PDB entry 7Z4F | electron microscopy, 4.20 A resolution (low resolution: residue-level contacts below are approximate; hydrogen-bond / salt-bridge calls are withheld) | chains B and C of the 11 polymer chains in the assembly

[Chain B (and C)]
Name: Putative structural protein
Source organism: Escherichia phage vB_EcoP_SU10
Notes: chain C of this document is another copy of the same molecule, construct and numbering; everything in this record applies to it too
Reference sequence: A0A0B4N235 (A0A0B4N235_9CAUD); residue numbers follow UniProt; this construct covers 1-267
Sequence (267 residues; numbered 1 to 267; the number before each row is that of its first residue):
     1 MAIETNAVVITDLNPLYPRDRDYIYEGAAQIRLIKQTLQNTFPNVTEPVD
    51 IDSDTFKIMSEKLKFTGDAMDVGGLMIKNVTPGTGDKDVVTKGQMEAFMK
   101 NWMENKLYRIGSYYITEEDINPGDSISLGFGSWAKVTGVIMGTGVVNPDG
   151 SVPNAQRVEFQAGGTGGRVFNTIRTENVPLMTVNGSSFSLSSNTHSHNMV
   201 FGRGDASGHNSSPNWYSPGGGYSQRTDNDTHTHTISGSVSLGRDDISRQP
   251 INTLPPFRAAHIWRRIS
Disordered / not traced: 1-3, 267

[Chain B / chain C interface]
Residue-residue contacts - 80 pairs, chain B then chain C:
  Ile-24(B) with Ile-24(C)
  Tyr-25(B) with Arg-21(C)
  Ala-28(B) with Arg-19(C)
  Ala-29(B) with Arg-19(C)
  Ile-31(B) with Gln-30(C); Ile-34(C)
  Arg-32(B) with Asn-14(C); Pro-15(C); Tyr-17(C); Arg-19(C); Gln-30(C)
  Lys-35(B) with Glu-4(C); Leu-13(C); Pro-15(C); Ile-34(C)
  Gln-39(B) with Thr-11(C); Leu-13(C)
  Phe-42(B) with Thr-11(C)
  Val-45(B) with Val-9(C); Ile-10(C); Thr-11(C); Thr-41(C)
  Pro-48(B) with Thr-41(C)
  Ile-51(B) with Phe-42(C); Asn-44(C)
  Ser-53(B) with Thr-46(C)
  Phe-56(B) with Asp-50(C); Phe-56(C)
  Lys-57(B) with Glu-47(C); Val-49(C)
  Met-59(B) with Asp-50(C)
  Ser-60(B) with Asp-50(C)
  Lys-64(B) with Ile-77(C)
  Phe-65(B) with Asp-54(C); Thr-55(C)
  Asp-68(B) with Ile-58(C); Asp-71(C)
  Ala-69(B) with Leu-75(C)
  Met-70(B) with Met-76(C); Ile-77(C)
  Asp-71(B) with Leu-75(C); Ile-77(C)
  Val-72(B) with Asn-79(C)
  Gly-74(B) with Thr-81(C)
  Leu-75(B) with Thr-84(C)
  Met-76(B) with Thr-81(C); Pro-82(C)
  Thr-84(B) with Gly-83(C); Thr-84(C)
  Gly-85(B) with Pro-82(C); Gly-83(C)
  Lys-87(B) with Pro-82(C)
  Val-90(B) with Lys-92(C)
  Phe-98(B) with Asn-101(C)
  Ile-110(B) with Lys-106(C); Leu-107(C)
  Thr-226(B) with Trp-215(C); Tyr-216(C)
  Asp-227(B) with Asn-214(C)
  Asn-228(B) with Asn-214(C)
  Asp-229(B) with Ser-212(C); Asn-214(C)
  His-233(B) with His-197(C)
  Thr-234(B) with Ser-196(C)
  Val-239(B) with Ser-189(C)
  Ser-240(B) with Ser-189(C)
  Asp-245(B) with Val-183(C)
  Ile-246(B) with Thr-182(C)
  Ser-247(B) with Thr-182(C)
  Gln-249(B) with Leu-180(C)
  Ala-259(B) with Ile-173(C)
  Ala-260(B) with Asp-149(C); Ile-173(C)
  His-261(B) with Asp-149(C)
  Arg-264(B) with Gly-163(C)
  Arg-265(B) with Gly-163(C); Gly-164(C)
  Ile-266(B) with Gln-161(C); Gly-163(C); Gly-164(C)
Interface residues without a listed pair, chain B (72 interface residues in all): Gln-36, Leu-38, Pro-43, Asn-44, Val-49, Asp-86, Gln-94, Gly-111, Ser-112, Asn-121, Pro-122, Gly-123, Gly-131, Glu-176, Thr-230, His-231, Thr-232, Ser-238, Leu-241, Pro-250, Ile-262
Interface residues without a listed pair, chain C (77 interface residues in all): Asp-12, Pro-18, Gly-27, Ile-31, Leu-38, Pro-43, Asp-52, Val-72, Val-80, Glu-96, Lys-100, Asn-105, Tyr-108, Thr-137, Gly-150, Ala-162, Gly-166, Glu-176, Pro-179, Met-181, Asn-184, Ser-187, Leu-190, Val-200, Pro-213

[In short]
Chain B and chain C form an interface of 72 and 77 residues respectively.
Chain B and chain C are both Putative structural protein (Escherichia phage vB_EcoP_SU10); the structure, Tail
of phage SU10 genome release intermediate, was determined by electron microscopy together with 7Z47 and 7Z4A
from the same study.
